Entry 3OPZ (X-ray diffraction, 3.40 A resolution); this record covers chains A and H of the 3 polymer chains in the assembly.

# Chain A
Molecule: Trans-sialidase
Source organism: Trypanosoma cruzi
Notes: EC 3.2.1.18
UniProtKB: Q26966 (Q26966_TRYCR); residues 1-634 here correspond to UniProt positions 2-635 (UniProt number = residue number + 1)
Chain sequence (648 residues; each row starts with the number of its first residue; numbers below 1 keep their minus sign (Met-13 is residue -13)):
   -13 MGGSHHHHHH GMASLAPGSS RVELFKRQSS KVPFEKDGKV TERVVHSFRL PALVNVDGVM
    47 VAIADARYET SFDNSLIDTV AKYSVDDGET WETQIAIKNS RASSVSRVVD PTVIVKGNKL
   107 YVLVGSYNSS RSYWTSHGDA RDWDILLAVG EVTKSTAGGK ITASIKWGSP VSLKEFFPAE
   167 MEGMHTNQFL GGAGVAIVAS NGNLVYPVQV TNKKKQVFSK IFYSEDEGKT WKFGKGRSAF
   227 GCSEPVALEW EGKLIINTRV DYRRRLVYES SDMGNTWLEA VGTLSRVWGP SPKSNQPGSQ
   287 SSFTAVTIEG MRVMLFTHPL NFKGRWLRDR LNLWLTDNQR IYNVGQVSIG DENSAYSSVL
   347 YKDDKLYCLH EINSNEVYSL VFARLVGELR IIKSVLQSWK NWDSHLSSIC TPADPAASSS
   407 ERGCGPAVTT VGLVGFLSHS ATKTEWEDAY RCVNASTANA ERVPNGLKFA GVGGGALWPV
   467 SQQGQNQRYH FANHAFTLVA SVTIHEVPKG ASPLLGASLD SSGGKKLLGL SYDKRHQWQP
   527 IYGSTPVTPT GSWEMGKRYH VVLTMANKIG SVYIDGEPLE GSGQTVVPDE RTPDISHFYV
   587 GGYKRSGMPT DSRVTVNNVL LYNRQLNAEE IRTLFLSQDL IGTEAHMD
Unresolved in the structure: -13 to -1, 400-408, 634
Construct notes: expression tag (-13 to 0); engineered mutation Phe58 (Asn59 in Q26966), Lys495 (Ser496 in Q26966), Gly496 (Val497 in Q26966), Lys520 (Glu521 in Q26966), Gly593 (Asp594 in Q26966), Asp597 (Ile598 in Q26966), Arg599 (His600 in Q26966)
Disulfide bonds: Cys396-Cys410
Residues lining bound ligands: 1,4-diethylene dioxide (DIO): Arg35, Asp59, Tyr119, Glu230, Arg245, Trp312, Arg314, Tyr342

# Chain H
Molecule: heavy chain of the Fab fragment of immunoglobulin G
Source organism: Mus musculus
Notes: antibody fragment or engineered binder
Chain sequence (222 residues; each row starts with the number of its first residue):
     2 VKLQQSGVEL VRPGTSVKMS CKAVGYTFTY DWIGWVKQRP GHGLEWIGDI YLGGGYINYN
    62 EKFKGKVILT ADTSSSTAYM QLSSLTSEDS AIYYCARGHY DGSYFDYWGQ GTTLTVSSAK
   122 TTAPSVYPLA PVCGDTSGSS VTLGCLVKGY FPEPVTLTWN SGSLSSGVHT FPAVLQSDLY
   182 TLSSSVTVTS STWPSQSITC NVAHPASSTK VDKKIEPRGP TI
Unresolved in the structure: 28, 223
Disulfide bonds: Cys22-Cys96, Cys146-Cys201

# Chain A / chain H interface
Contacting residue pairs - 22 pairs, chain A then chain H:
  Ser116(A) - Tyr101(H)
  Ser116(A) - Asp102(H)
  Arg117(A) - Asp102(H)  hydrogen bond (backbone-side chain)
  Ser118(A) - Asp102(H)  hydrogen bond
  Ser118(A) - Gly103(H)  hydrogen bond (side chain-backbone)
  Ser122(A) - Gly103(H)
  Ser122(A) - Ser104(H)
  His123(A) - Tyr101(H)
  His123(A) - Asp102(H)
  Gly124(A) - Trp33(H)  hydrogen bond (backbone-side chain)
  Gly124(A) - Tyr101(H)  hydrogen bond (backbone-backbone)
  Asp125(A) - Tyr52(H)  hydrogen bond
  Asp125(A) - Tyr101(H)
  Arg127(A) - Tyr31(H)  hydrogen bond (side chain-backbone)
  Arg127(A) - Asp32(H)  salt bridge
  Arg127(A) - Tyr101(H)
  Asp128(A) - Tyr101(H)
  His171(A) - Tyr57(H)
  Lys199(A) - Tyr57(H)
  Lys199(A) - Asn59(H)  hydrogen bond (backbone-side chain)
  Lys200(A) - Asn59(H)  hydrogen bond
  Lys201(A) - Ser104(H)  hydrogen bond
Also at the interface, not in a pair above, chain A (14 interface residues in all): Ser115
Interface features reported in the paper:
  - specific contacts: Arg127(A)-Asp32(H)
  - epitope / paratope residues, chain A: Ser116(A), Arg117(A), Ser118(A), Ser122(A), His123(A), Gly124(A), Asp125(A), Arg127(A), Asp128(A), His171(A), Lys199(A), Lys200(A), Lys201(A)
  - epitope / paratope residues, chain H: Tyr31(H), Asp32(H), Trp33(H), Tyr52(H), Tyr57(H), Asn59(H), Tyr101(H), Asp102(H), Gly103(H), Ser104(H)

# In short
The interface between chain A and chain H involves 14 residues on one side and 10 on the other; the contacts
include 10 hydrogen bonds and 1 salt bridge. Polar pairs include Arg127(A)-Asp32(H), Arg117(A)-Asp102(H) and
Ser118(A)-Asp102(H). The paper describes a contact between Arg127(A) and Asp32(H). From the paper:
epitope/paratope residues Ser116(A), Arg117(A) and Tyr31(H) among others.
Here chain A is Trans-sialidase (Trypanosoma cruzi) and chain H is heavy chain of the Fab fragment of
immunoglobulin G (Mus musculus). Entry 3OPZ (Crystal structure of trans-sialidase in complex with the Fab
fragment of a neutralizing monoclonal IgG antibody) was determined by X-ray diffraction.
